PDB entry 1XNH | X-ray diffraction, 2.30 A resolution | chain A

== Chain A ==
Molecule: NH(3)-dependent NAD(+) synthetase
Organism: Helicobacter pylori
Notes: EC 6.3.1.5
UniProt: O25096 (NADE_HELPY); residue numbers follow UniProt; this construct covers 1-260
Chain sequence (268 residues; each row starts with the number of its first residue):
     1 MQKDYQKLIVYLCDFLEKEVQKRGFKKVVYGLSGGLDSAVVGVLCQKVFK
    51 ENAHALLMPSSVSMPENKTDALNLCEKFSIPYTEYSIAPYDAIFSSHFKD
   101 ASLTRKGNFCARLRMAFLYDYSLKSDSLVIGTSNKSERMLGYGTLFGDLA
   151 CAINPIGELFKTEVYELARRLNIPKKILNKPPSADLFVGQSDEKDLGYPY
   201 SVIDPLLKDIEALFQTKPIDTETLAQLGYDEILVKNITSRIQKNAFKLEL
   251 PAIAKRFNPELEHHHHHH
Unresolved in the structure: 1-4, 256-268
Sequence notes: cloning artifact (261-268)
Curated features (UniProtKB/Swiss-Prot):
  - binding site (ATP): G31 to S38, T132, K161, S183
  - binding site (Mg(2+)): D37, E137
  - binding site (deamido-NAD(+)): R112

== In short ==
UniProt lists 11 ATP-binding residues, Mg2+-binding residues D37 and E137 and deamido-NAD+-binding residue
R112.
Chain A is NH(3)-dependent NAD(+) synthetase (Helicobacter pylori); the structure, Crystal Structure of
NH3-dependent NAD+ synthetase from Helicobacter pylori, was determined by X-ray diffraction (same publication
as 1XNG).
